PDB entry 8R6Y | electron microscopy, 3.40 A resolution | chains A and T of the 5 polymer chains in the assembly

== Chain A ==
Protein: RNA-directed RNA polymerase L
Source organism: SFTS virus AH12
UniProt: U3GU88 (U3GU88_SFTS); numbering as in UniProt (aligned over 1-2084)
Sequence (2084 residues; numbered 1 to 2084; the number before each row is that of its first residue):
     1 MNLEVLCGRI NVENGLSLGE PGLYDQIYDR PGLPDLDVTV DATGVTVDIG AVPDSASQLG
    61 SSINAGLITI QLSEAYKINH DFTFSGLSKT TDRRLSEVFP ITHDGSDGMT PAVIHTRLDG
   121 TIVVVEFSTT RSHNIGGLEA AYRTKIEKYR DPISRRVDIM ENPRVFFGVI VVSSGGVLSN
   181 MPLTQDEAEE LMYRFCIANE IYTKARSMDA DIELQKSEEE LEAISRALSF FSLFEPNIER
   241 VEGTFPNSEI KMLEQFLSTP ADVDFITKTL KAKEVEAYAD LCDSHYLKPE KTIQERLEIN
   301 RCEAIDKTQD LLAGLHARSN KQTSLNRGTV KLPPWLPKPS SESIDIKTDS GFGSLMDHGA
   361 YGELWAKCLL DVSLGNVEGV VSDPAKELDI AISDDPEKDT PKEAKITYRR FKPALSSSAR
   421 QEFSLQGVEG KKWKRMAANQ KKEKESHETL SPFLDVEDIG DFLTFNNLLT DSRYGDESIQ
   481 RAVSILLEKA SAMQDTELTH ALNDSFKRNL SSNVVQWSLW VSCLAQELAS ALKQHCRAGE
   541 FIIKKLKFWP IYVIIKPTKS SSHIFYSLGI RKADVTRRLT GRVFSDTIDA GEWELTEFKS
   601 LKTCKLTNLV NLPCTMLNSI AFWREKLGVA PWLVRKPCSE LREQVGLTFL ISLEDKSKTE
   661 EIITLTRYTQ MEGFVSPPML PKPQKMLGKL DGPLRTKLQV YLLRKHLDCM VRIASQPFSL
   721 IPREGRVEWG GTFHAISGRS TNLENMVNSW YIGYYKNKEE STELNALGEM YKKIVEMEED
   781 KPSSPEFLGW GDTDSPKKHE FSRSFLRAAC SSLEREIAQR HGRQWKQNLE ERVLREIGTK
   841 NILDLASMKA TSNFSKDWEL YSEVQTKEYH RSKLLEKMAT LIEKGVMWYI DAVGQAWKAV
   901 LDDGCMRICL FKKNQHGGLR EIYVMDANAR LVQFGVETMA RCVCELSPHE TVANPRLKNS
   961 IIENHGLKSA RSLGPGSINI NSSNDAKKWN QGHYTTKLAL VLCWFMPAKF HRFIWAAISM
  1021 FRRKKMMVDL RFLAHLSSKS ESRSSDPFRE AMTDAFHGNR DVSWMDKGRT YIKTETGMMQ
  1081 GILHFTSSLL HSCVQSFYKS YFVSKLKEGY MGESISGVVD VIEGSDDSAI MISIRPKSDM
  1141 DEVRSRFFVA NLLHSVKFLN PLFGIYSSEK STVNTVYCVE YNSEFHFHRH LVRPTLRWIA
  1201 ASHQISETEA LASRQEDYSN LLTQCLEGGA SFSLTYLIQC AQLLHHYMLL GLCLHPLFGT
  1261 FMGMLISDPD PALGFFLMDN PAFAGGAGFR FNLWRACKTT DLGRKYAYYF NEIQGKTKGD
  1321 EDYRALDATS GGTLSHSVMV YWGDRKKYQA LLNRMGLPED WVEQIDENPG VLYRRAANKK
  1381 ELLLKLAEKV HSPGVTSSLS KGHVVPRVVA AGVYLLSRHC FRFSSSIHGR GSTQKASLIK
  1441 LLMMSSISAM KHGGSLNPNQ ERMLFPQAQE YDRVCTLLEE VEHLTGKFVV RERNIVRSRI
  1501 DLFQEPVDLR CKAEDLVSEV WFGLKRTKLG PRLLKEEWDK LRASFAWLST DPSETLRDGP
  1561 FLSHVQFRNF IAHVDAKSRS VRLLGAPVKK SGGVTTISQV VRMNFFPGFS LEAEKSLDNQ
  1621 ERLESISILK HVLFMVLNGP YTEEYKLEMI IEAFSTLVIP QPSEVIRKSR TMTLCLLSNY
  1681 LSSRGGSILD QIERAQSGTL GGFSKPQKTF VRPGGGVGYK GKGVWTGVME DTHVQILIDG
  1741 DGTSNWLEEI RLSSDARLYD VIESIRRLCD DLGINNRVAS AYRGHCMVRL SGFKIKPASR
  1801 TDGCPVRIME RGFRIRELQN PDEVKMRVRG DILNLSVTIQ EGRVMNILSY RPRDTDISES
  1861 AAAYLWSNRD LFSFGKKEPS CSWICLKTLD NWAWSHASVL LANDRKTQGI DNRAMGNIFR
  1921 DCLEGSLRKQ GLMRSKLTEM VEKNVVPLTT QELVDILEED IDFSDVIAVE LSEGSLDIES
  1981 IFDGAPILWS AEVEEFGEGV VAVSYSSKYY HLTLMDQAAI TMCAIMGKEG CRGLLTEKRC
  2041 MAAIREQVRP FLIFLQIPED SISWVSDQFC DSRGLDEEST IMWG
Disordered / not traced: 207-217, 394-405, 1425-1432, 1589-1594, 1810-1819, 1938-1949, 1958-1972, 2066-2084
Sequence notes: engineered mutation Ala112 (Asp in U3GU88)
Metal / ion sites: Mg2+: Asp985, Ala986, Asp1126 (together with 2KH)
Small-molecule neighbours: 2KH (5'-O-[(S)-hydroxy{[(S)-hydroxy(phosphonooxy)phosphoryl]amino}phosphoryl]uridine): Lys913, Arg920, Asp985, Ala986, Lys987, Lys988, Trp989, Asn990, Gln1080, Gly1081, Ser1125, Asp1126, Ser1168, Lys1170
What the authors report for this chain:
  - binding site for the 18-nt RNA strand: Phe1703, Tyr1719
  - Mg2+ coordination: Ala986, Asp1126
  - conformationally variable residues (loop rearrangement): Thr1838 to Val1844

== Chain T ==
Molecule: 20-nt RNA strand
Sequence (20 nucleotides; row label = number of the first residue in the row):
     7 GAUCUGGGCG GUAAAUGUGU
Disordered / not traced: 7-9, 25-26

== Interface between chain A and chain T ==
Residue-residue contacts (28; chain A residue first):
  His535(A) - C15(T)  base contact
  Arg537(A) - G13(T)  salt bridge to the phosphate
  Arg537(A) - G14(T)  hydrogen bond to the base
  Glu759(A) - A20(T)  base contact
  Lys849(A) - A21(T)  salt bridge to the phosphate
  Lys849(A) - U22(T)  phosphate contact
  Ala850(A) - A21(T)  hydrogen bond to the phosphate
  His870(A) - G17(T)  hydrogen bond to the base
  His870(A) - U18(T)  base contact
  Arg871(A) - U18(T)  base contact
  Arg871(A) - A20(T)  salt bridge to the phosphate
  Phe911(A) - A20(T)  sugar contact
  Lys913(A) - A21(T)  base contact
  Ile922(A) - A21(T)  base contact
  Tyr923(A) - A21(T)  sugar contact
  Arg930(A) - U22(T)  salt bridge to the phosphate
  Arg930(A) - G23(T)  salt bridge to the phosphate
  Glu937(A) - U22(T)  hydrogen bond to the sugar
  Pro955(A) - U24(T)  phosphate contact
  Gly1081(A) - U22(T)  sugar contact
  His1084(A) - U22(T)  hydrogen bond to the base
  Phe1085(A) - G23(T)  sugar contact
  Lys1346(A) - G16(T)  base contact
  Lys1347(A) - G17(T)  hydrogen bond to the base
  Lys1347(A) - U18(T)  base contact
  Lys1401(A) - A20(T)  base contact
  Gly1402(A) - A20(T)  base contact
  His1403(A) - A19(T)  hydrogen bond to the base
Interface residues without a listed pair, chain A (27 interface residues in all): Lys412, Met848, Lys873, Phe934, Ile1082
Interface residues without a listed pair, chain T (13 interface residues in all): G12

== In short ==
27 residues of chain A and 13 residues of chain T are in contact, with 7 hydrogen bonds and 5 salt bridges.
Polar pairs include Arg537(A)-G14(T), His870(A)-G17(T) and His1084(A)-U22(T). Ligands of chain A: compound
2KH. The paper reports a binding site for the 18-nt RNA strand at Phe1703(A) and Tyr1719(A); Mg2+ coordination
by Ala986(A) and Asp1126(A).
Chain A is RNA-directed RNA polymerase L (SFTS virus AH12) and chain T is a 20-nt RNA strand; the structure,
Structure of the SFTSV L protein stalled in a transcription-specific early elongation state with bound capped
..., was determined by electron microscopy, deposited together with 8R6U and 8R6W.
